Entry 9EGO (electron microscopy, 3.20 A resolution); this record covers chains B and S of the 5 polymer chains in the assembly.

== Chain B ==
Protein: Guanine nucleotide-binding protein G(I)/G(S)/G(T) subunit beta-1
Source organism: Homo sapiens
Reference sequence: P62873 (GBB1_HUMAN); residues 2-340 here = UniProt positions 2-340
Sequence (344 residues; each row starts with the number of its first residue; numbers below 1 keep their minus sign (Pro-3 is residue -3)):
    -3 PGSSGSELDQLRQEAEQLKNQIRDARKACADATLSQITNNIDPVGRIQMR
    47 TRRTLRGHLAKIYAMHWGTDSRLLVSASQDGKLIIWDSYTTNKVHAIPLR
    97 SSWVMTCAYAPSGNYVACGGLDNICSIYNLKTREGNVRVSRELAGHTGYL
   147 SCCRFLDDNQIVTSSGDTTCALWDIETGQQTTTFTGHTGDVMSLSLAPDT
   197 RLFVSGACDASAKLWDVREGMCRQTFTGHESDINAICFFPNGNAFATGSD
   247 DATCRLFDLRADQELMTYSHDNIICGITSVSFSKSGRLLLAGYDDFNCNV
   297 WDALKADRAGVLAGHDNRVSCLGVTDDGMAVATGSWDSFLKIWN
Not modelled in the structure: -3 to 2
Differences from the reference sequence: expression tag (-3 to 1)
Curated features (UniProtKB/Swiss-Prot):
  - modified residue: Ser2 (N-acetylserine), His266 (Phosphohistidine)
  - natural variant: Leu30 (L30F: In MRD42; uncertain significance), Arg52 (R52G: In MRD42), Gly64 (G64V: In MRD42), Asp76 (D76E: In MRD42; D76G: In MRD42), Gly77 (G77S: In MRD42), Lys78 (K78R: In MRD42), Ile80 (I80N: In MRD42; I80T: In MRD42), His91 (H91R: In MRD42; uncertain significance), Ala92 (A92T: In MRD42), Pro94 (P94S: In MRD42), Leu95 (L95P: In MRD42), Arg96 (R96L: In MRD42), 5 further natural variant entries in UniProt

== Chain S ==
Protein: scFv16
Source organism: Mus musculus
Notes: antibody fragment or engineered binder
Sequence (259 residues; numbered 1 to 247 plus 14 insertion-coded residues; 2 numbers in that range are skipped by the numbering (no residue carries them; nothing is unmodelled there); the number before each row is that of its first residue; a row labelled like 121A-121N holds insertion residues (121A, then the next letters in order)):
     1 DVQLVESGGGLVQPGGSRKLSCSASGFAFSSFGMHWVRQAPEKGLEWVAY
    51 ISSGSGTIYYADTVKGRFTISRDDPKNTLFLQMTSLRSEDTAMYYCVRSI
   101 YYYGSSPFDFWGQGTTLTVSS
121A-121N GGGGSGGGGSGGGG
   124 SDIVMTQATSSVPVTPGESVSISCRSSKSLLHSNGNTYLYWFLQRPGQSP
   174 QLLIYRMSNLASGVPDRFSGSGSGTAFTLTISRLEAEDVGVYYCMQHLEY
   224 PLTFGAGTKLELKAAAHHHHHHHH
Not modelled in the structure: 1, 121A-121N, 236-247
Disulfides: Cys147-Cys217

== Interface between chain B and chain S ==
Pairs across the interface (9):
  Arg68(B) - Tyr103(S)
  Leu69(B) - Tyr103(S)  hydrophobic
  Val90(B) - Tyr102(S)  hydrophobic
  Arg129(B) - Val2(S)
  Arg129(B) - Arg98(S)
  Glu130(B) - Phe27(S)
  Glu130(B) - Ala28(S)
  Glu130(B) - Phe32(S)
  Asn132(B) - Ala28(S)
Interface residues without a listed pair, chain B (10 interface residues in all): Asp66, Asp83, His91, Gly131
Interface residues without a listed pair, chain S (8 interface residues in all): Ser185

== Overview ==
The interface between chain B and chain S involves 10 residues on one side and 8 on the other.
Here chain B is Guanine nucleotide-binding protein G(I)/G(S)/G(T) subunit beta-1 (Homo sapiens) and chain S is
scFv16 (Mus musculus). Entry 9EGO (Cannabinoid receptor 1-Gi complex with novel ligand) was determined by
electron microscopy together with 9DGI from the same study.
